PDB entry 8IUK | electron microscopy, 2.67 A resolution | chains B and E of the 6 polymer chains in the assembly

Chain B:
Protein: Guanine nucleotide-binding protein G(I)/G(S)/G(T) subunit beta-1
Organism: Homo sapiens
Reference sequence: P62873 (GBB1_HUMAN); residues 7-345 here correspond to UniProt positions 2-340 (UniProt number = residue number - 5)
Amino-acid sequence (343 residues; row label = number of the first residue in the row):
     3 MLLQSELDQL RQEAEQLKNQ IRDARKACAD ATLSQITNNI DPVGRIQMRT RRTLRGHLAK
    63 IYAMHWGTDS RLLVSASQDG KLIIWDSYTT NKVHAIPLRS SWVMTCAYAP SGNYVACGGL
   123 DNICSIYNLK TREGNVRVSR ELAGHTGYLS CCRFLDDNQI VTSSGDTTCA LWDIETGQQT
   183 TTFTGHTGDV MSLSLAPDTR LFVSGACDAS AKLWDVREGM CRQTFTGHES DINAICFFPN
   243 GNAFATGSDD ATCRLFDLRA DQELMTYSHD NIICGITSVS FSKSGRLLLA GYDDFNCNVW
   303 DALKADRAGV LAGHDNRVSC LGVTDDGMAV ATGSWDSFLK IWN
Not modelled in the structure: 3-7
Sequence notes: initiating methionine (3); expression tag (4-6)
Swiss-Prot annotation at these positions:
  - modified residue: Ser7 (N-acetylserine), His271 (Phosphohistidine)

Chain E:
Protein: Antibody fragment scFv16
Organism: Mus musculus
Notes: antibody fragment or engineered binder
Amino-acid sequence (247 residues; row label = number of the first residue in the row):
     1 VQLVESGGGL VQPGGSRKLS CSASGFAFSS FGMHWVRQAP EKGLEWVAYI SSGSGTIYYA
    61 DTVKGRFTIS RDDPKNTLFL QMTSLRSEDT AMYYCVRSIY YYGSSPFDFW GQGTTLTVSA
   121 GGGGSGGGGS GGGGSADIVM TQATSSVPVT PGESVSISCR SSKSLLHSNG NTYLYWFLQR
   181 PGQSPQLLIY RMSNLASGVP DRFSGSGSGT AFTLTISRLE AEDVGVYYCM QHLEYPLTFG
   241 AGTKLEL
Not modelled in the structure: 120-135, 192

How chain B and chain E interact:
Pairs across the interface - 11 pairs, chain B then chain E:
  Asp71(B) with Tyr102(E)
  Arg73(B) with Tyr102(E)
  Leu74(B) with Tyr102(E), hydrophobic
  Val95(B) with Tyr101(E), hydrophobic
  His96(B) with Tyr101(E)
  Arg134(B) with Arg97(E)
  Glu135(B) with Gly25(E); Phe26(E); Ala27(E); Phe31(E)
  Gly136(B) with Phe31(E)
Interface residues without a listed pair, chain B (11 interface residues in all): Leu131, Lys132, Asn137
Interface residues without a listed pair, chain E (9 interface residues in all): Gly103, Phe109

Overview:
Chain B and chain E form an interface of 11 and 9 residues respectively.
Chain B is Guanine nucleotide-binding protein G(I)/G(S)/G(T) subunit beta-1 (Homo sapiens) and chain E is
Antibody fragment scFv16 (Mus musculus); the structure, Cryo-EM structure of the PGF2-alpha-bound human
PTGFR-Gq complex, was determined by electron microscopy together with 8IUL and 8IUM from the same study.
